Entry 7M7G (electron microscopy, 4.10 A resolution (low resolution: residue-level contacts below are approximate; hydrogen-bond / salt-bridge calls are withheld)); this record covers chains C and D of the 6 polymer chains in the assembly.

# Chain C
Protein: 1B2 (heavy chain)
Source organism: Homo sapiens
Chain sequence (249 residues; numbered 1 to 249; the number before each row is that of its first residue):
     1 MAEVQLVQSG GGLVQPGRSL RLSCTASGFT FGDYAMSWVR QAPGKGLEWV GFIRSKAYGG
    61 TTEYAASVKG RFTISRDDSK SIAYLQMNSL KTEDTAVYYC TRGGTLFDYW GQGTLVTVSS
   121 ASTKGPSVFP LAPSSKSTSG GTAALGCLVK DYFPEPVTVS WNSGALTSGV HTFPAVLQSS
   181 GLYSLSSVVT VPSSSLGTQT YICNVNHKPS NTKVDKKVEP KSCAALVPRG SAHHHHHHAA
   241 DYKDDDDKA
Not modelled in the structure: 1-2, 136-142, 194-199, 221-249
Cystine bridges: C24-C100, C147-C203

# Chain D
Protein: 1B2 (light chain)
Source organism: Homo sapiens
Chain sequence (236 residues; each row starts with the number of its first residue):
     1 LFAIPLVVPF YSHSALDVVM TQSPLSLPVT PGEPASISCR SSQSLLHSNG YNYLDWYLQK
    61 PGQSPQLLIY LGSNRASGVP DRFSGSGSGT DFTLKISRVE AEDVGVYYCM QSLQTPRLTF
   121 GPGTKVDIKR TVAAPSVFIF PPSDEQLKSG TASVVCLLNN FYPRGAKVQW KVDNALQSGN
   181 SQESVTEQDS KDSTYSLSST LTLSKADYEK HKVYACEVTH QGLSSPVTKS FNRGEC
Not modelled in the structure: 1-16, 173-176, 210-214, 232-236
Cystine bridges: C39-C109, C156-C216

# How chain C and chain D interact
Contacting residue pairs (73):
  V39(C) - F120(D)
  Q41(C) - Q59(D)
  G46(C) - Y108(D)
  L47(C) - Q59(D)
  L47(C) - P65(D)
  L47(C) - T119(D)
  L47(C) - F120(D)
  E48(C) - L118(D)
  W49(C) - P116(D)
  W49(C) - R117(D)
  W49(C) - L118(D)
  E63(C) - P116(D)
  A65(C) - L118(D)
  Y99(C) - Q59(D)
  Y99(C) - Q63(D)
  Y99(C) - S64(D)
  Y99(C) - P65(D)
  G104(C) - R117(D)
  T105(C) - D55(D)
  T105(C) - Y57(D)
  T105(C) - M110(D)
  T105(C) - S112(D)
  T105(C) - T115(D)
  T105(C) - R117(D)
  L106(C) - D55(D)
  L106(C) - Y57(D)
  L106(C) - L67(D)
  L106(C) - Y70(D)
  F107(C) - Y57(D)
  F107(C) - L67(D)
  F107(C) - M110(D)
  F107(C) - R117(D)
  F107(C) - F120(D)
  D108(C) - L67(D)
  W110(C) - P65(D)
  W110(C) - F120(D)
  G111(C) - S64(D)
  Q112(C) - S64(D)
  F129(C) - E145(D)
  F129(C) - Q146(D)
  F129(C) - S149(D)
  P130(C) - S143(D)
  P130(C) - E145(D)
  L131(C) - F140(D)
  L131(C) - V155(D)
  A132(C) - F140(D)
  S134(C) - I139(D)
  A143(C) - F138(D)
  A144(C) - F138(D)
  A144(C) - F140(D)
  L148(C) - Q146(D)
  L148(C) - S153(D)
  L148(C) - V155(D)
  K150(C) - Q146(D)
  K150(C) - T151(D)
  K150(C) - S153(D)
  H171(C) - N159(D)
  H171(C) - S196(D)
  F173(C) - L157(D)
  F173(C) - S184(D)
  F173(C) - S196(D)
  F173(C) - L197(D)
  F173(C) - S198(D)
  P174(C) - S184(D)
  P174(C) - V185(D)
  P174(C) - T186(D)
  V176(C) - Q182(D)
  V176(C) - E183(D)
  V176(C) - S184(D)
  L177(C) - Q182(D)
  S186(C) - S198(D)
  V188(C) - L157(D)
  T190(C) - N159(D)
Also at the interface, not in a pair above, chain C (40 interface residues in all): K45, A66, Y109, P133, L145, Q178
Also at the interface, not in a pair above, chain D (39 interface residues in all): L158, N160

# In short
Chain C and chain D form an interface of 40 and 39 residues respectively.
Here chain C is 1B2 (heavy chain) and chain D is 1B2 (light chain), both from Homo sapiens. Entry 7M7G
(6-Deoxyerythronolide B synthase (DEBS) module 1 in complex with antibody fragment 1B2: State 2) was
determined by electron microscopy together with 7M7E, 7M7F, 7M7H, 7M7I and 7M7J from the same study.
